Entry 3FW3 (X-ray diffraction, 1.72 A resolution); this record covers chain A.

== Chain A ==
Protein: Carbonic anhydrase 4
Source organism: Homo sapiens
Notes: EC 4.2.1.1; fragment: Soluble Domain
UniProt: P22748 (CAH4_HUMAN); the construct lacks a stretch of the UniProt sequence and is renumbered around it, so the offset changes along the chain: 1-11 = UniProt 19-29; 12-16 = UniProt 38-42; 20-50 = UniProt 43-73; 51-72 = UniProt 75-96; 6 more segments
Chain sequence (266 residues; row label = number of the first residue in the row; note: 18 numbers in that range are skipped by the numbering (no residue carries them; nothing is unmodelled there); a row labelled like 11A-11H holds insertion residues (11A, then the next letters in order)):
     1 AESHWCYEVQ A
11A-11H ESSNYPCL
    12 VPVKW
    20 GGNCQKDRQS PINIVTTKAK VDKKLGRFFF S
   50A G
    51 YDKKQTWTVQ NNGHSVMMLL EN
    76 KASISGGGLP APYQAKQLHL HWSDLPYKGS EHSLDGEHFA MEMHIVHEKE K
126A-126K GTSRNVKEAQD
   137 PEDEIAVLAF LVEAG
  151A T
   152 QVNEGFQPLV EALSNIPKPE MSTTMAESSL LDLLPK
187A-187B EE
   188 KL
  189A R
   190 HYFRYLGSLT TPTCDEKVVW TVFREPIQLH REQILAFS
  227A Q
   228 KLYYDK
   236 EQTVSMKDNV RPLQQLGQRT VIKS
Disordered / not traced: 1-4, 11E-11F, 126A-126K
Cystine bridges: Cys6-Cys11G, Cys23-Cys203
Bound ions: Zn2+: His94, His96, His119 (together with Dorzolamide)
Residues lining bound ligands:
  - Dorzolamide (ETS; (4S-trans)-4-(ethylamino)-5,6-dihydro-6-methyl-4H-thieno(2,3-b)thiopyran-2-sulfonamide-7,7-dioxide): Trp5, Asn62, His64, Gln92, His94, His96, Glu106, His119, Val121, Ile141, Val143, Ser197, Leu198, Thr199, Thr200, Trp209
  - alpha-D-glucopyranose (GLC): Gly151, Thr151A, Gln152, Val153, Asn154, Glu155, Gln217

== Summary ==
Chain A binds Dorzolamide and alpha-D-glucopyranose. His94, His96 and His119 form the Zn2+ site.
Chain A is Carbonic anhydrase 4 (Homo sapiens); the structure, Crystal Structure of soluble domain of CA4 in
complex with Dorzolamide, was determined by X-ray diffraction (same publication as 3F7B and 3F7U).
